Entry 6UPH (electron microscopy, 2.70 A resolution); this record covers chains F and I of the 10 polymer chains in the assembly.

# Chain F
Protein: Histone H4
From: Kluyveromyces lactis (strain ATCC 8585 / CBS 2359 / DSM 70799 / NBRC 1267 / NRRL Y-1140 / WM37)
UniProt: Q6CMU6 (Q6CMU6_KLULA); residue numbers follow UniProt; this construct covers 1-103
Sequence (118 residues; numbered -14 to 103; the number before each row is that of its first residue; numbers below 1 keep their minus sign (His-14 is residue -14)):
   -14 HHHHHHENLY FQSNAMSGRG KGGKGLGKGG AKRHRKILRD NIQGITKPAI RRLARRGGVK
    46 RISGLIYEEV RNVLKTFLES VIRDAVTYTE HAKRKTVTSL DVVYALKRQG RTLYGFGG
Not modelled in the structure: -14 to 24
Differences from the reference sequence: expression tag (-14 to 0)

# Chain I
Molecule: 147-nt DNA strand
Sequence (147 nucleotides; row label = number of the first residue in the row; numbers below 1 keep their minus sign (DA-73 is residue -73)):
   -73 ATCGAGAATC CCGGTGCCGA GGCCGCTCAA TTGGTCGTAG ACAGCTCTAG CACCGCTTAA
   -13 ACGCACGTAC GCGCTGTCCC CCGCGTTTTA ACCGCCAAGG GGATTACTCC CTAGTCTCCA
    47 GGCACGTGTC AGATATATAC ATCCGAT
Not modelled in the structure: -73 to -60, 60-73

# How chain F and chain I interact
Residue-residue contacts - 11 pairs, chain F then chain I:
  Arg36(F) with DC8(I), salt bridge to the phosphate
  Arg46(F) with DC7(I), sugar contact; DC8(I), phosphate contact
  Ile47(F) with DC7(I), sugar contact; DC8(I), hydrogen bond to the phosphate
  Ser48(F) with DC7(I), phosphate contact
  Gly49(F) with DC7(I), hydrogen bond to the phosphate
  Arg79(F) with DG28(I), phosphate contact
  Lys80(F) with DG27(I), salt bridge to the phosphate; DG28(I), hydrogen bond to the phosphate
  Thr81(F) with DG28(I), hydrogen bond to the phosphate
Interface residues without a listed pair, chain F (10 interface residues in all): Lys45, Lys78

# In short
Chain F and chain I form an interface of 10 and 4 residues respectively, with 4 hydrogen bonds and 2 salt
bridges. Among the polar pairs are Ile47(F)-DC8(I), Gly49(F)-DC7(I) and Lys80(F)-DG28(I).
Chain F is Histone H4 (Kluyveromyces lactis (strain ATCC 8585 / CBS 2359 / DSM 70799 / NBRC 1267 / NRRL Y-1140
/ WM37)) and chain I is a 147-nt DNA strand; the structure, Structure of a Yeast Centromeric Nucleosome at 2.7
Angstrom resolution, was determined by electron microscopy.
